PDB entry 8TFO | X-ray diffraction, 2.00 A resolution | chain A

== Chain A ==
Name: Mevalonate kinase
Source organism: Ramazzottius varieornatus
UniProt: A0A1D1VW28 (A0A1D1VW28_RAMVA); residue numbers follow UniProt; this construct covers 1-405
Sequence (416 residues; each row starts with the number of its first residue; numbers below 1 keep their minus sign (Met-8 is residue -8)):
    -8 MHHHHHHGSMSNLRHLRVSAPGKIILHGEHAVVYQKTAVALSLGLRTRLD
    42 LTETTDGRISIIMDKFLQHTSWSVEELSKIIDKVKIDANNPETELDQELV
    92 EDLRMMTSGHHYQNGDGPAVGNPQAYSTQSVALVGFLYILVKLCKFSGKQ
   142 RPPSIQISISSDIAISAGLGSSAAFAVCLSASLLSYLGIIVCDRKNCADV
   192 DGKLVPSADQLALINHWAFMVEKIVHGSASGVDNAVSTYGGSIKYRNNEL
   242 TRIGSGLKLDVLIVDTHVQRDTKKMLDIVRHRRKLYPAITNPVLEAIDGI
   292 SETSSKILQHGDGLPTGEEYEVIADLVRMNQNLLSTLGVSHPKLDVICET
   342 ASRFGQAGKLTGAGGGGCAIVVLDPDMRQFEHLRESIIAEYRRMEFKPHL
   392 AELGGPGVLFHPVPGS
Unresolved in the structure: -8 to 0, 103-118, 407
Sequence notes: initiating methionine (-8); expression tag (-7 to 0, 406-407)
Disulfide bonds: Cys183-Cys188
Metal / ion sites: Ca2+: Asn323 (shared with 1 residue of chain B)
Residues lining bound ligands: (R)-mevalonate (MEV): Lys14, Ile16, Glu20, His21, Val23, Val24, Ala220, Ser221, Gly222, Val223, Asp224, Leu267, Gly353, Ala354
From the paper describing this entry:
  - catalytic residues: Asp224 (citing earlier work)
  - binding site for (R)-mevalonate: Lys14, Ser221, Ala354
  - allosteric site: Thr119, Ile215 (by similarity / conservation)

== In short ==
Ligands of chain A: (R)-mevalonate. From the paper: the catalytic residue Asp224; a binding site for
(R)-mevalonate at Lys14, Ser221 and Ala354.
Chain A is Mevalonate kinase (Ramazzottius varieornatus); the structure, Structure of MKvar, was determined by
X-ray diffraction.
